PDB entry 8TKN | X-ray diffraction, 2.80 A resolution | chains B and D of the 6 polymer chains in the assembly

Chain B:
Molecule: Nuclear factor NF-kappa-B p50 subunit
Source organism: Mus musculus
Reference sequence: P25799 (NFKB1_MOUSE); residue numbers follow UniProt; this construct covers 39-350
Chain sequence (312 residues; numbered 39 to 350; the number before each row is that of its first residue):
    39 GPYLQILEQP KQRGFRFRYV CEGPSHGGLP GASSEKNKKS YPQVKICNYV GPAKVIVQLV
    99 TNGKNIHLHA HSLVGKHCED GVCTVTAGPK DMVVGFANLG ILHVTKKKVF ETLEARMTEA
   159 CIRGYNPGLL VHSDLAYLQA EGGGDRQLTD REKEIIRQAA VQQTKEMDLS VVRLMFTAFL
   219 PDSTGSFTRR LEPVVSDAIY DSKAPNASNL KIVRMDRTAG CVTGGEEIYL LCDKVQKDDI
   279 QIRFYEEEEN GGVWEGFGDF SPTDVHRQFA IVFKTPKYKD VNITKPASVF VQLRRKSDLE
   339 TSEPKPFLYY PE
Curated features (UniProtKB/Swiss-Prot):
  - modified residue: Cys59 (S-nitrosocysteine), Ser335 (Phosphoserine)
  - lipidation: Cys59 (S-(15-deoxy-Delta12,14-prostaglandin J2-9-yl)cysteine)
  - cross-link: Lys323 (Glycyl lysine isopeptide (Lys-Gly) (interchain with G-Cter in SUMO2))
From the paper describing this entry:
  - binding site for DNA B: His64
  - binding site for DNA A: Arg54, Arg56, Glu60, His64, Gln274
  - binding site for DNA B (chain D): Glu60

Chain D:
Molecule: DNA B
Sequence (10 nucleotides; each row starts with the number of its first residue):
     1 GGACATTCCC

Chain B / chain D interface:
Pairs across the interface (5):
  Arg54(B) with DG1(D), hydrogen bond to the base; DG2(D), hydrogen bond to the base
  Arg56(B) with DG1(D), hydrogen bond to the base
  His64(B) with DG1(D), hydrogen bond to the base
  Lys241(B) with DA3(D), base contact
Interface residues without a listed pair, chain B (6 interface residues in all): Glu60, Lys145
Interface residues without a listed pair, chain D (4 interface residues in all): DC8

In short:
Chain B and chain D form an interface of 6 and 4 residues respectively; the contacts include 4 hydrogen bonds.
Among the polar pairs are Arg54(B)-DG1(D), Arg54(B)-DG2(D) and Arg56(B)-DG1(D). The paper reports a binding
site for DNA A at Arg54(B), Arg56(B) and Glu60(B) among others; a binding site for DNA B at His64(B).
Here chain B is Nuclear factor NF-kappa-B p50 subunit (Mus musculus) and chain D is DNA B. Entry 8TKN (Murine
NF-kappaB p50 Rel Homology Region homodimer in complex with 10-mer kappaB DNA from human Neutrophil ...) was
determined by X-ray diffraction, deposited together with 8TKL and 8TKM.
